PDB entry 8QMA | electron microscopy, 3.50 A resolution | chains M and S of the 19 polymer chains in the assembly

Chain M:
Molecule: PAP10
Source organism: Sinapis alba
Sequence (184 residues; row label = number of the first residue in the row):
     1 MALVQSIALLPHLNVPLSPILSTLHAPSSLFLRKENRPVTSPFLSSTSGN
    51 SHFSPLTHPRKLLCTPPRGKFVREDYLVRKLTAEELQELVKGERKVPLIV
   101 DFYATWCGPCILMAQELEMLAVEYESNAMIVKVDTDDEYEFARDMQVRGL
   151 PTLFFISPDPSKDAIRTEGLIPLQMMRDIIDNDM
Not modelled in the structure: 1-70

Chain S:
Molecule: PAP6
Source organism: Sinapis alba
Sequence (460 residues; row label = number of the first residue in the row):
     1 MASLHLFPHLHHFDSIIHRREIAAHSRRQFLSPKASINGGVVTNGASAAE
    51 TAKPSRKGRNKKKQTEETNPDSDPALVDYDDGIDFPYDDPPLVCCFGAVQ
   101 KEFVPVVRVHDNPMHPDIYSQWKMLQWDPPEFGRAPGGPPSNVAISHVRL
   151 GGRAAFMGKVGGDDYGEELVLMMNKERVQTRGVKFDEGASTACTRVKIKF
   201 EDGKMKAETVKEPPEDSLLASELNLAVLKEARIFHFNSEVLTSPTMESTL
   251 FKAIQWSKKFGGLIFFDLNLPLPLWRSRNETRKLIKKSWDEANIIEVSQQ
   301 ELEFLLDEEYYERRRNYTPQYFAEDFEQTKNRRDYYHYTPEEIKPLWHDD
   351 LKLLVVTDGTLRLHYYTPKFDGVVVGTEDVLITPFTCDRTGSGDAVVAGI
   401 MRKLTTCPEMFEDQDVLERQLRFAVAAGIISQWTIGAVRGFPTESATQNL
   451 KEQVYVPSMW
Not modelled in the structure: 1-76

Interface between chain M and chain S:
Contacting residue pairs (99):
  Tyr76(M) - Asp117(S)
  Tyr76(M) - Ile118(S)
  Tyr76(M) - Tyr119(S)  hydrophobic
  Lys80(M) - Pro116(S)
  Gln87(M) - Met205(S)
  Val90(M) - Met205(S)  hydrophobic
  Lys91(M) - Phe200(S)
  Tyr103(M) - Pro116(S)  hydrogen bond (side chain-backbone)
  Tyr103(M) - Trp122(S)  hydrophobic
  Thr105(M) - Met114(S)
  Thr105(M) - Trp122(S)
  Thr105(M) - Leu125(S)
  Trp106(M) - Val106(S)
  Trp106(M) - Val107(S)  hydrophobic
  Trp106(M) - Arg108(S)
  Trp106(M) - His110(S)
  Trp106(M) - Leu125(S)  hydrophobic
  Trp106(M) - Gln126(S)  hydrogen bond (backbone-side chain)
  Trp106(M) - Pro130(S)  hydrophobic
  Trp106(M) - Phe132(S)  hydrophobic
  Cys107(M) - Val104(S)  hydrophobic
  Cys107(M) - Gln126(S)
  Gly108(M) - Gln126(S)
  Gly108(M) - Asp388(S)
  Gly108(M) - Thr390(S)
  Pro109(M) - Glu102(S)
  Pro109(M) - Thr390(S)
  Cys110(M) - Trp122(S)
  Ile111(M) - Trp122(S)  hydrophobic
  Leu112(M) - Glu102(S)
  Ala114(M) - Tyr119(S)  hydrophobic
  Gln115(M) - Tyr119(S)
  Lys132(M) - Pro116(S)  hydrogen bond (side chain-backbone)
  Lys132(M) - Asp117(S)  salt bridge
  Thr135(M) - Val107(S)
  Asp136(M) - Arg108(S)
  Asp136(M) - Val109(S)
  Asp136(M) - His110(S)
  Tyr139(M) - Val107(S)  hydrogen bond (side chain-backbone)
  Tyr139(M) - Arg108(S)
  Tyr139(M) - Val109(S)  hydrophobic
  Tyr139(M) - Leu272(S)  hydrophobic
  Tyr139(M) - Trp275(S)
  Phe141(M) - Met205(S)  hydrophobic
  Arg143(M) - Leu272(S)
  Arg143(M) - Arg276(S)
  Asp144(M) - Lys204(S)
  Asp144(M) - Met205(S)
  Asp144(M) - Lys206(S)
  Asp144(M) - Ala207(S)  hydrogen bond (backbone-backbone)
  Met145(M) - Met205(S)
  Met145(M) - Lys206(S)
  Met145(M) - Ala207(S)
  Gln146(M) - Ala207(S)
  Val147(M) - Leu272(S)
  Val147(M) - Pro273(S)
  Arg148(M) - Phe103(S)
  Arg148(M) - Pro105(S)
  Arg148(M) - Asp216(S)  salt bridge
  Arg148(M) - Glu239(S)  salt bridge
  Arg148(M) - Thr242(S)  hydrogen bond
  Arg148(M) - Pro271(S)
  Arg148(M) - Pro273(S)
  Gly149(M) - Phe103(S)
  Gly149(M) - Val104(S)
  Leu150(M) - Phe103(S)
  Leu150(M) - Val104(S)  hydrogen bond (backbone-backbone)
  Leu150(M) - Val107(S)  hydrophobic
  Pro151(M) - Glu102(S)
  Ser161(M) - Lys197(S)  hydrogen bond (backbone-side chain)
  Asp163(M) - Arg195(S)  salt bridge
  Asp163(M) - Val196(S)
  Ala164(M) - Thr194(S)
  Ala164(M) - Arg195(S)
  Ala164(M) - Val196(S)  hydrogen bond (backbone-backbone)
  Ala164(M) - Ile198(S)  hydrophobic
  Ile165(M) - Cys193(S)  hydrophobic
  Ile165(M) - Thr194(S)
  Ile165(M) - Arg195(S)
  Arg166(M) - Ala192(S)
  Arg166(M) - Cys193(S)
  Arg166(M) - Thr194(S)  hydrogen bond (backbone-backbone)
  Arg166(M) - Val196(S)
  Arg166(M) - Thr209(S)
  Thr167(M) - Ala192(S)
  Glu168(M) - Gln100(S)
  Glu168(M) - Phe103(S)
  Glu168(M) - Ala192(S)
  Gly169(M) - Glu102(S)
  Gly169(M) - Phe103(S)
  Leu170(M) - Lys101(S)
  Leu170(M) - Glu102(S)  hydrogen bond (backbone-backbone)
  Leu170(M) - Tyr165(S)  hydrogen bond (backbone-side chain)
  Ile171(M) - Ala192(S)  hydrophobic
  Pro172(M) - Tyr165(S)
  Pro172(M) - Glu168(S)
  Met175(M) - Asp163(S)
  Met175(M) - Tyr165(S)  hydrophobic
  Ile179(M) - Cys193(S)  hydrophobic
Interface residues without a listed pair, chain M (49 interface residues in all): Val78, Leu86, Ala142, Thr152, Phe154, Lys162
Interface residues without a listed pair, chain S (54 interface residues in all): Pro113, His115, Ser190, Gly203, Val210, Ser243, Ile435

Overview:
Chain M and chain S form an interface of 49 and 54 residues respectively, with 12 hydrogen bonds and 4 salt
bridges. Among the polar pairs are Lys132(M)-Asp117(S), Arg148(M)-Asp216(S) and Arg148(M)-Glu239(S).
Here chain M is PAP10 and chain S is PAP6, both from Sinapis alba. Entry 8QMA (Structure of the
plastid-encoded RNA polymerase complex (PEP) from Sinapis alba) was determined by electron microscopy.
